Entry 7TK6 (electron microscopy, 6.50 A resolution (low resolution: residue-level contacts below are approximate; hydrogen-bond / salt-bridge calls are withheld)); this record covers chains G and I of the 27 polymer chains in the assembly.

# Chain G
Molecule: ATP synthase subunit gamma
From: Saccharomyces cerevisiae
UniProtKB: P38077 (ATPG_YEAST); residues 1-278 here correspond to UniProt positions 34-311 (UniProt number = residue number + 33)
Sequence (278 residues; numbered 1 to 278; the number before each row is that of its first residue):
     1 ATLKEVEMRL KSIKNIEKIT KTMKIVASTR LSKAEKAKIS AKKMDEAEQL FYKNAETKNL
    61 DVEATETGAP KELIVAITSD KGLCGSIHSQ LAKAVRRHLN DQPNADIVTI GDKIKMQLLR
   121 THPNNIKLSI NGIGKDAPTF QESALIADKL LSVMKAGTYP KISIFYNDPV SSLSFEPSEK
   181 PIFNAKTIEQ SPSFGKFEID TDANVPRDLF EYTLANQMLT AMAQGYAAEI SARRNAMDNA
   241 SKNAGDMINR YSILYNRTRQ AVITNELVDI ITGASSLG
Unresolved in the structure: 60-70, 277-278

# Chain I
Molecule: ATP synthase subunit epsilon
From: Saccharomyces cerevisiae
UniProtKB: P21306 (ATP5E_YEAST); residues 1-61 here correspond to UniProt positions 2-62 (UniProt number = residue number + 1)
Sequence (61 residues; numbered 1 to 61; the number before each row is that of its first residue):
     1 SAWRKAGISY AAYLNVAAQA IRSSLKTELQ TASVLNRSQT DAFYTQYKNG TAASEPTPIT
    61 K
Unresolved in the structure: 1-7, 24-26, 50-52
Curated features (UniProtKB/Swiss-Prot):
  - modified residue: Thr51 (Phosphothreonine)

# How chain G and chain I interact
Contacting residue pairs (17; chain G residue first):
  Pro123(G) - Lys48(I)
  Pro123(G) - Ala53(I)
  Asn124(G) - Lys48(I)
  Asn124(G) - Asn49(I)
  Ile126(G) - Tyr47(I)
  Ile126(G) - Lys48(I)
  Lys127(G) - Gln46(I)
  Lys127(G) - Tyr47(I)
  Leu128(G) - Thr45(I)
  Ser129(G) - Tyr44(I)
  Ser129(G) - Thr45(I)
  Ile130(G) - Phe43(I)
  Asn131(G) - Ala42(I)
  Asn131(G) - Phe43(I)
  Gly132(G) - Asp41(I)
  Phe140(G) - Arg37(I)
  Gln141(G) - Arg37(I)

# Summary
Chain G and chain I each contribute 11 residues to their interface.
Chain G is ATP synthase subunit gamma and chain I is ATP synthase subunit epsilon, both from Saccharomyces
cerevisiae; the structure, Yeast ATP synthase State 1catalytic(a) with 10 mM ATP backbone model, was
determined by electron microscopy, deposited together with 7TJS, 7TJT, 7TJU, 7TJV, 7TJW, 7TJX and 30 further
entries.
